PDB entry 1OGO | X-ray diffraction, 1.65 A resolution | chain X

Chain X:
Protein: Dextranase
Organism: Penicillium minioluteum
Notes: EC 3.2.1.11
UniProt: P48845 (DEXT_PENMI); residues 1-574 here correspond to UniProt positions 35-608 (UniProt number = residue number + 34)
Chain sequence (574 residues; row label = number of the first residue in the row):
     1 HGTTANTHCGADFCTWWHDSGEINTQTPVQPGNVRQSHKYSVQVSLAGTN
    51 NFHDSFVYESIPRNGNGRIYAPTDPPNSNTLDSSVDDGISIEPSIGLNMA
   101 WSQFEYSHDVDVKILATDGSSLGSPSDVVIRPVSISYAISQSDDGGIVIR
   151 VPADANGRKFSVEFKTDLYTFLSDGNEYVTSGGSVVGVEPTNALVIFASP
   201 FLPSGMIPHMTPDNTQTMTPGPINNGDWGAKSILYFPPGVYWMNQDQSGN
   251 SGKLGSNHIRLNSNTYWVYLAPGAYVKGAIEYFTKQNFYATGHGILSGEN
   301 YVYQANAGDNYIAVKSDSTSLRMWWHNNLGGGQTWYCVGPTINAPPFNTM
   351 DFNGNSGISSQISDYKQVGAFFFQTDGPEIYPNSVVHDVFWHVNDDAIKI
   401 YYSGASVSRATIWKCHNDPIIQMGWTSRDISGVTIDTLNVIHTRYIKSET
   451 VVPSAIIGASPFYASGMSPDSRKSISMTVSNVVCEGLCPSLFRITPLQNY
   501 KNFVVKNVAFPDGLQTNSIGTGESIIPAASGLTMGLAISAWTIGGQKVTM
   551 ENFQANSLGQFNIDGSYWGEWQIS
Disordered / not traced: 1-2
Sequence notes: engineered mutation H1 (Met35 in P48845), A5 (Asn39 in P48845), A537 (Asn571 in P48845), A540 (Asn574 in P48845), I543 (Val577 in P48845)
Cystine bridges: C9-C14, C484-C488

Overview:
Chain X is Dextranase (Penicillium minioluteum); the structure, Dex49A from Penicillium minioluteum complex
with isomaltose, was determined by X-ray diffraction, deposited together with 1OGM.
